Entry 8XQW (electron microscopy, 2.90 A resolution); this record covers chains D and F of the 22 polymer chains in the assembly.

Chain D:
Molecule: Ycf2
From: Chlamydomonas reinhardtii
Reference sequence: A0A218N8A7 (A0A218N8A7_CHLRE); residue numbers follow UniProt; this construct covers 1-2971
Amino-acid sequence (2971 residues; numbered 1 to 2971; the number before each row is that of its first residue):
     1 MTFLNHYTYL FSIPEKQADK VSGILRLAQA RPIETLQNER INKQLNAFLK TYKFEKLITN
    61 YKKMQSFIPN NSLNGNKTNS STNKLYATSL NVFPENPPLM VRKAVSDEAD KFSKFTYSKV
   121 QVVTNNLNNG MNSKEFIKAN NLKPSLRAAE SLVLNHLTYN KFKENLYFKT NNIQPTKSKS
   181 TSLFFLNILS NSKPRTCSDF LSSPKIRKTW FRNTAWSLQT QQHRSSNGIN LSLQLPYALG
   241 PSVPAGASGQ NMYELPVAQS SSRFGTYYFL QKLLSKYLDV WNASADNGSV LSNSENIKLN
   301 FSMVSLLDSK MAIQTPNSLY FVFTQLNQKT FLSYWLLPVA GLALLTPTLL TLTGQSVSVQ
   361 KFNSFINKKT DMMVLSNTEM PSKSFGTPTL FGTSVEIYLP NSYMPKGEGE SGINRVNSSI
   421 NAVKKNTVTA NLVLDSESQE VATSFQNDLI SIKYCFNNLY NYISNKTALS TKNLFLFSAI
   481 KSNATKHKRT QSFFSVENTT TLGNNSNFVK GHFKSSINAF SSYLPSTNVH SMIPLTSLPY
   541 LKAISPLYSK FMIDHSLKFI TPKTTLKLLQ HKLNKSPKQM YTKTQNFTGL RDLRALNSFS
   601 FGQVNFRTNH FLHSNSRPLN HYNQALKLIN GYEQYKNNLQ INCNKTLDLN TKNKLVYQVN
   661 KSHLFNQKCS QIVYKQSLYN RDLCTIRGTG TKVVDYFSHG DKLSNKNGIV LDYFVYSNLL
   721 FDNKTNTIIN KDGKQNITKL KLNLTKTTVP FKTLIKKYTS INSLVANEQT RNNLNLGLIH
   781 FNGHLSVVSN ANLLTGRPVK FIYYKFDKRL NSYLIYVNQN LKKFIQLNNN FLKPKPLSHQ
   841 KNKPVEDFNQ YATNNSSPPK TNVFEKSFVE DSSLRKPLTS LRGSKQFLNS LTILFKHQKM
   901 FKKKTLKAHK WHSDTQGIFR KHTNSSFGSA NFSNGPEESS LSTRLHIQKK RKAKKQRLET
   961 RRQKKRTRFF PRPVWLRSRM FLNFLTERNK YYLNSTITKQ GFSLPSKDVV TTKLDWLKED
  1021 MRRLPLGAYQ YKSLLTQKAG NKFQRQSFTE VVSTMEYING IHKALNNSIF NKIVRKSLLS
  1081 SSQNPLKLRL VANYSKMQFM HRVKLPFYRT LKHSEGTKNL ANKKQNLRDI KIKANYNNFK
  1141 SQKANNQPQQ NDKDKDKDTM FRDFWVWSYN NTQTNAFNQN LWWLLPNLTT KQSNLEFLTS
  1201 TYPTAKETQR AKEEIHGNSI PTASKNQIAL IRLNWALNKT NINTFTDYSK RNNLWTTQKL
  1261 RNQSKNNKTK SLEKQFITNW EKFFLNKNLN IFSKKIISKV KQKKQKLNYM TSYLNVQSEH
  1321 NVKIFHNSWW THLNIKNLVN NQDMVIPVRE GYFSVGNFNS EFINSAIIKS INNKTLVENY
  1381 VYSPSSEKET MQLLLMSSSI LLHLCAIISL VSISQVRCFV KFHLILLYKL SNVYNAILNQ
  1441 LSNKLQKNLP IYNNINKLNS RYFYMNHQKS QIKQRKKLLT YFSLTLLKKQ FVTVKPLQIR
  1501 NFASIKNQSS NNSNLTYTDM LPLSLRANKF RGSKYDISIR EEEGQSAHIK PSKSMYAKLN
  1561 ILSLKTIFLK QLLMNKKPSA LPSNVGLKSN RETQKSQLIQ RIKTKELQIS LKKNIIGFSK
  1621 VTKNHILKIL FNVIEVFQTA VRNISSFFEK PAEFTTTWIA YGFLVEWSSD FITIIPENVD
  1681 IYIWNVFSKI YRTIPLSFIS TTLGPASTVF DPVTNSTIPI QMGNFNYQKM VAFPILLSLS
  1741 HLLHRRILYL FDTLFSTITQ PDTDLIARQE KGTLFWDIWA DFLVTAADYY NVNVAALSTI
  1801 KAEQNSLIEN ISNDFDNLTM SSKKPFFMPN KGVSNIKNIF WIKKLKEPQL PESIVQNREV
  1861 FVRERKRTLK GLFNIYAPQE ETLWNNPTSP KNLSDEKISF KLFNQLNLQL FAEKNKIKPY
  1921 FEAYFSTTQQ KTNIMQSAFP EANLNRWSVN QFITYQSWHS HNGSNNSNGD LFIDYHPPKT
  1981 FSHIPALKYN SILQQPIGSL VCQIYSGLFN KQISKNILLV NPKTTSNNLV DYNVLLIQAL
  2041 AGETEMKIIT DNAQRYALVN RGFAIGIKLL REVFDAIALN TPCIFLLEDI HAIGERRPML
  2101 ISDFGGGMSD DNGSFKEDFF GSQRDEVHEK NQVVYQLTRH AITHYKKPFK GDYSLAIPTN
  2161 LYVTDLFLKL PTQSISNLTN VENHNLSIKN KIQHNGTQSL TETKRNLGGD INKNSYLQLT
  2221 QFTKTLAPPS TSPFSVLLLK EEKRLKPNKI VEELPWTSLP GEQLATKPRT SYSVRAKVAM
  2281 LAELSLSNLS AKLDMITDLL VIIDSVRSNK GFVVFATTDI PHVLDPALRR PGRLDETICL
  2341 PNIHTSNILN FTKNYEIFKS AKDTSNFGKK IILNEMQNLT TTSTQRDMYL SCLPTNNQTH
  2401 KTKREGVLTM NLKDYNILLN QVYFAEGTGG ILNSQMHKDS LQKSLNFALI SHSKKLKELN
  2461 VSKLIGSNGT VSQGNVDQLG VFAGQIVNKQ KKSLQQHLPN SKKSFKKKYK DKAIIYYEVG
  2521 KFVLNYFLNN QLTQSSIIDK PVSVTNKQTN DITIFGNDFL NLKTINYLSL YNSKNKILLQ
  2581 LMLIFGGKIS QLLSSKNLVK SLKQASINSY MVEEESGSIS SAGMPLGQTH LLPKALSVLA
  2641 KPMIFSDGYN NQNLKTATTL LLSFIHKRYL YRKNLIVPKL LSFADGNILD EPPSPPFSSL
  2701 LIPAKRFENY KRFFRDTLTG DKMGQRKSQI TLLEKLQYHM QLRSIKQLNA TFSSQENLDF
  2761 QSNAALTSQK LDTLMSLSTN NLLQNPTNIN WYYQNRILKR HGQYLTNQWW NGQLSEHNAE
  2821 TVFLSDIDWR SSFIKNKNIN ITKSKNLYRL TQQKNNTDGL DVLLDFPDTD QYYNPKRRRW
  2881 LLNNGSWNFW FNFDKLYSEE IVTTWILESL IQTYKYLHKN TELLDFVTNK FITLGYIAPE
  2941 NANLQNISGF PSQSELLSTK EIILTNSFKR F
Not modelled in the structure: 1-34, 68-263, 281-317, 357-446, 479-537, 578-612, 639-734, 758-781, 797-807, 829-877, 923-936, 995-1124, 1140-1158, 1187-1218, 1268-1289, 1344-1359, 1376-1384, 1450-1661, 1705-1727, 1792-1802, 1819-1914, 1927-1943, 1962-1970, 2099-2111, 2195-2211, 2222-2230, 2381-2402, 2426-2442, 2463-2501, 2535-2550, 2608-2622, 2755-2762, 2833-2859, 2945-2952
Small-molecule neighbours:
  - diacyl glycerol (DGA), molecule 1: Leu-332, Ser-333, Trp-335, Leu-336, Val-339, Ala-1406, Ser-1409, Leu-1410
  - diacyl glycerol (DGA), molecule 2: Leu-337, Ala-340, Gly-341, Leu-344, Thr-1390, Leu-1393, Leu-1394, Ser-1397, Leu-1401

Chain F:
Molecule: Ctap6
From: Chlamydomonas reinhardtii
Amino-acid sequence (1024 residues; row label = number of the first residue in the row):
     1 MKATGLPSLP ARALGAAGCS TSPRPAALGW SSRGCASGRR RACARVHVAD AEAVASGVAA
    61 TEAAAAVPAL PARATAVVAP LPEKNYGSLR GGRWPFLYDN VYGLPVVRQV ASYGEVLEGI
   121 RTGRISQVLW FQAPRAVTAS AAAPPPGLGG PQQPQPPPLA SPDGRCLVRF ANGQVKQAVI
   181 PPGEPRISQA LQQYGTAVSY IPLEPRYMPE LAAMRARGAQ EAVLGEVDTG AVATPVELPE
   241 DERRGAAVGP TAFEAVAAYG SPEQLAAALD DNYQAAAGQV AALLAEREAW VAEQEALEAA
   301 ARAERSMSDR AGGGGGGGGT ALVPSGGFSV GAWLDSIQLT NEQQAMVLKY VPILGPILGS
   361 GFIIGLYLLA RLVKGDLTDR LKMMDSEADK KKKTALKEAR IAFLEEEVPG LVAKGASLDD
   421 VRKRVQPVNA RLGTKLAIGD GEIQSTYEAC RLLLSEGVDL SAASSTAASG ALAQMESDER
   481 RAAAGAAEGG GEGGDAMNAM MEMGKLNTAR IRKATDPKIM DVKKRVRDVR RKLKRESKVQ
   541 LSDEIIFFDD IAGNKQAKVE LMEVVDFFRT PEKFKASGAR APKGVLLVGP PGNGKTLMAR
   601 AVAGESGVAF ISSSAAEFIE MYMGLGAARV RDLFNTARSV APCIIFIDEL DAVGRQRQGG
   661 GRSNDERDNT VNQLLTEMDG FEAEQQGIVV MGATNRKDVL DAALTRPGRF DRSIEVRRPD
   721 FQGRLEAVKV HLRDKPVAAE IDYVSLASLM GGMSGAQIAG VANTACFLAS RDGRSEVNQT
   781 DLTLAVEQAK YGRAYDQSRF VGAGRKKRFA VMEASIALAA TLLPAIEPVE YATIIPSTRS
   841 PLGRTVLKPH VGRYTTGVWT YRYLREQLLV ALAGRAGEEL VLGRDELSSL NQHRLQMARQ
   901 VAWKIMNSGM SSHPDYQHLR GLGSNYFDGS SEPGRFQQTT VVMDANQTRS EAVDADMEVE
   961 GLLNGGYKQV FELLVRNRAA LDALTELLLE REKISGEEVV QVVEELGHPE DLARRAQWAG
  1021 YELL
Not modelled in the structure: 1-67, 293-543, 794-798
Small-molecule neighbours:
  - AMP-PNP (ANP; phosphoaminophosphonic acid-adenylate ester), molecule 1: Ile-551, Ala-552, Asn-554, Pro-591, Gly-592, Asn-593, Gly-594, Lys-595, Thr-596, Leu-597, His-731, Gly-755, Ala-756, Ala-759
  - AMP-PNP (ANP), molecule 2: Asp-679, Arg-706, Arg-709

How chain D and chain F interact:
Pairs across the interface (122):
  Gly-783(D) / Gly-183(F)
  His-784(D) / Gly-183(F)
  Leu-785(D) / Glu-184(F)
  Val-787(D) / Pro-162(F)
  Val-787(D) / Asp-163(F)
  Val-787(D) / Pro-181(F)  hydrophobic
  Val-788(D) / Pro-162(F)
  Val-788(D) / Asp-163(F)
  Ser-789(D) / Asp-163(F)
  Ala-791(D) / Pro-162(F)
  Ala-791(D) / Asp-163(F)  hydrogen bond (backbone-side chain)
  Leu-793(D) / Tyr-207(F)  hydrophobic
  Leu-794(D) / Ala-136(F)  hydrophobic
  Arg-809(D) / Ala-212(F)
  Arg-809(D) / Ala-216(F)
  Asn-811(D) / Gln-152(F)
  Ser-812(D) / Gln-152(F)
  Ser-812(D) / Gln-155(F)
  Ser-812(D) / Glu-210(F)
  Tyr-813(D) / Glu-210(F)
  Tyr-813(D) / Met-214(F)  hydrophobic
  Ile-815(D) / Gln-152(F)
  Tyr-816(D) / Glu-210(F)
  Ile-1220(D) / Gly-149(F)
  Ile-1228(D) / Leu-148(F)
  Leu-1338(D) / Leu-148(F)  hydrophobic
  Asn-1341(D) / Thr-138(F)
  Asn-1341(D) / Pro-145(F)
  Asn-1341(D) / Pro-146(F)
  Thr-2179(D) / Asp-944(F)
  Asn-2180(D) / Met-943(F)
  Asn-2180(D) / Asp-944(F)  hydrogen bond (backbone-side chain)
  Asn-2180(D) / Ala-945(F)
  Trp-2256(D) / Phe-927(F)  hydrophobic
  Trp-2256(D) / Phe-936(F)
  Val-2274(D) / Asp-928(F)  hydrogen bond (backbone-side chain)
  Arg-2275(D) / Asp-928(F)  salt bridge
  Arg-2275(D) / Gly-929(F)  hydrogen bond (side chain-backbone)
  Arg-2275(D) / Ser-930(F)
  Arg-2275(D) / Gln-937(F)  hydrogen bond
  Asn-2709(D) / Tyr-926(F)
  Asn-2709(D) / Thr-939(F)
  Tyr-2710(D) / Met-943(F)  hydrophobic
  Arg-2712(D) / Tyr-926(F)
  Arg-2712(D) / Phe-927(F)  hydrogen bond (side chain-backbone)
  Phe-2713(D) / Ser-924(F)
  Phe-2713(D) / Tyr-926(F)
  Phe-2713(D) / Met-943(F)  hydrophobic
  Phe-2714(D) / Met-943(F)  hydrophobic
  Arg-2800(D) / Asn-925(F)  hydrogen bond (side chain-backbone)
  Tyr-2804(D) / Thr-856(F)  hydrogen bond (side chain-backbone)
  Leu-2805(D) / Phe-936(F)  hydrophobic
  Thr-2806(D) / Thr-855(F)  hydrogen bond (side chain-backbone)
  Thr-2806(D) / Thr-856(F)  hydrogen bond (side chain-backbone)
  Trp-2809(D) / Trp-859(F)
  Trp-2809(D) / Leu-864(F)
  Trp-2809(D) / Gln-867(F)
  Trp-2809(D) / Val-901(F)  hydrophobic
  Trp-2810(D) / Tyr-854(F)
  Trp-2810(D) / Trp-859(F)  hydrophobic
  Trp-2810(D) / Gln-867(F)
  Trp-2810(D) / Met-897(F)  hydrophobic
  Asn-2811(D) / Glu-827(F)  hydrogen bond
  Asn-2811(D) / Tyr-854(F)  hydrogen bond
  Asn-2811(D) / Trp-859(F)
  Asn-2811(D) / Tyr-863(F)
  Gly-2812(D) / Gln-867(F)
  Gln-2813(D) / Thr-845(F)  hydrogen bond (side chain-backbone)
  Gln-2813(D) / Leu-847(F)
  Gln-2813(D) / Val-870(F)
  Gln-2813(D) / Arg-894(F)  hydrogen bond
  Leu-2814(D) / Val-846(F)
  Ser-2815(D) / Arg-844(F)
  Glu-2816(D) / Ser-837(F)
  Glu-2816(D) / Arg-839(F)
  Glu-2816(D) / Ser-840(F)
  His-2817(D) / Arg-839(F)
  His-2817(D) / Ser-840(F)
  His-2817(D) / Leu-842(F)
  Asn-2818(D) / His-893(F)  hydrogen bond
  Thr-2821(D) / Arg-839(F)
  Leu-2824(D) / Arg-839(F)  hydrogen bond (backbone-side chain)
  Ser-2825(D) / Arg-839(F)
  Asp-2826(D) / Arg-839(F)  salt bridge
  Ile-2827(D) / Arg-718(F)  hydrogen bond (backbone-side chain)
  Ile-2827(D) / Gly-752(F)
  Ile-2827(D) / Gln-757(F)
  Ile-2827(D) / Lys-790(F)
  Asp-2828(D) / Gly-752(F)
  Trp-2829(D) / Tyr-791(F)  hydrophobic
  Arg-2830(D) / Glu-932(F)  salt bridge
  Asp-2861(D) / Arg-724(F)  salt bridge
  Leu-2864(D) / Pro-849(F)  hydrophobic
  Leu-2864(D) / Tyr-854(F)  hydrophobic
  Asp-2865(D) / Tyr-854(F)
  Phe-2866(D) / Arg-935(F)  hydrogen bond (backbone-side chain)
  Asp-2868(D) / Ser-930(F)  hydrogen bond
  Asp-2868(D) / Arg-935(F)  salt bridge
  Asp-2868(D) / Phe-936(F)
  Thr-2869(D) / Gln-900(F)
  Thr-2869(D) / Gln-937(F)  hydrogen bond (backbone-side chain)
  Asp-2870(D) / Lys-904(F)  salt bridge
  Asp-2870(D) / Gln-938(F)
  Gln-2871(D) / Gln-937(F)
  Gln-2871(D) / Gln-938(F)  hydrogen bond (backbone-backbone)
  Gln-2871(D) / Thr-939(F)
  Gln-2871(D) / Thr-940(F)  hydrogen bond (backbone-backbone)
  Tyr-2872(D) / Trp-903(F)
  Tyr-2872(D) / Thr-940(F)
  Tyr-2873(D) / Thr-940(F)  hydrogen bond (backbone-backbone)
  Tyr-2873(D) / Val-941(F)
  Tyr-2873(D) / Val-942(F)  hydrogen bond (backbone-backbone)
  Asn-2874(D) / Val-942(F)
  Pro-2875(D) / Val-942(F)
  Pro-2875(D) / Met-943(F)  hydrophobic
  Lys-2876(D) / Val-942(F)
  Lys-2876(D) / Met-943(F)
  Lys-2876(D) / Asp-944(F)  salt bridge
  Lys-2876(D) / Gln-947(F)
  Arg-2877(D) / Asp-944(F)
  Trp-2880(D) / Arg-949(F)
  Asn-2883(D) / Arg-949(F)  hydrogen bond
Also at the interface, not in a pair above, chain D (86 interface residues in all): Asn-782, Ser-786, Asn-790, Asn-792, Lys-808, Leu-810, Gln-819, Val-1339, Glu-2253, Ala-2265, Ser-2273, Asp-2716, Leu-2718, Arg-2796, Asn-2807, Gln-2808, Phe-2823, Val-2862, Pro-2867
Also at the interface, not in a pair above, chain F (88 interface residues in all): Pro-134, Gly-147, Pro-154, Pro-182, Pro-185, Pro-209, Leu-211, Ala-213, Ala-702, Asp-720, Phe-721, Ile-816, Pro-841, Val-851, Gly-857, Asn-907, Leu-922, Asn-946

In short:
Chain D and chain F form an interface of 86 and 88 residues respectively; the contacts include 25 hydrogen
bonds and 7 salt bridges. Polar contacts include Arg-2275(D)/Asp-928(F), Asp-2826(D)/Arg-839(F) and
Arg-2830(D)/Glu-932(F). Bound to chain D: diacyl glycerol. Chain F binds AMP-PNP.
Chain D is Ycf2 and chain F is Ctap6, both from Chlamydomonas reinhardtii; the structure, Cryo-EM structure of
the Ycf2-FtsHi motor complex from Chlamydomonas reinhardtii in AMPPNP bound state, was determined by electron
microscopy (same publication as 8XQX).
